PDB entry 8J86 | electron microscopy, 3.22 A resolution | chains A and T of the 5 polymer chains in the assembly

== Chain A ==
Molecule: DNA polymerase
Source organism: Monkeypox virus
Reference sequence: Q5IXW8 (Q5IXW8_MONPV); residues 1-1006 here = UniProt positions 1-1006
Chain sequence (1029 residues; row label = number of the first residue in the row; numbers below 1 keep their minus sign (Met-22 is residue -22)):
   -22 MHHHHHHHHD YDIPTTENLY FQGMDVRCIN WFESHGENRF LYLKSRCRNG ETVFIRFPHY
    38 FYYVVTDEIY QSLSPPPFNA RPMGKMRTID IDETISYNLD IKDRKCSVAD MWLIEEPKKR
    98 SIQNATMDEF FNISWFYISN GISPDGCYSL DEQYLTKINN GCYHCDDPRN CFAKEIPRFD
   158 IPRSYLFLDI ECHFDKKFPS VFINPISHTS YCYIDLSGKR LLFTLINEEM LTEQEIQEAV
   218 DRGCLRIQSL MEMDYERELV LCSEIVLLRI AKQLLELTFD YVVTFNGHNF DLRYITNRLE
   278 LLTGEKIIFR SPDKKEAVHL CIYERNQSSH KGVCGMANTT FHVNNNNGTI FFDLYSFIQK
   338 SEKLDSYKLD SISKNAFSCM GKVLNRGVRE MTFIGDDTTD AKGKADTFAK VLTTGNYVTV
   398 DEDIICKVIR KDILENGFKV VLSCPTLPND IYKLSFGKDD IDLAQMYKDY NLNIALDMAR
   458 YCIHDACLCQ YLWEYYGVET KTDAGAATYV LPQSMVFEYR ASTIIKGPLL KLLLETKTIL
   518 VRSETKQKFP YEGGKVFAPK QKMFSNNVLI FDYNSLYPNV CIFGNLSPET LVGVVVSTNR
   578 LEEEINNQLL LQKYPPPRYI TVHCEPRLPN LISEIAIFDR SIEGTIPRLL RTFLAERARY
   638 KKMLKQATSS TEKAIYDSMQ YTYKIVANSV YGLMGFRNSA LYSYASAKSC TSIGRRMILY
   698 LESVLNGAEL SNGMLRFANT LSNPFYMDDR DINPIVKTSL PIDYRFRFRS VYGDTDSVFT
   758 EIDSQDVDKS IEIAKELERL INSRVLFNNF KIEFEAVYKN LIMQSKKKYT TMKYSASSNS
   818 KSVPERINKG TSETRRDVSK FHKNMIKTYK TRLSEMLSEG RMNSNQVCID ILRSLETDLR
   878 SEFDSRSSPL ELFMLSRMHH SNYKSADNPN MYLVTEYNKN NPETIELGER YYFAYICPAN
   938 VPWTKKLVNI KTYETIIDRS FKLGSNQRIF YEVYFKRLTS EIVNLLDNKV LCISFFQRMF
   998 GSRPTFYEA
Disordered / not traced: -22 to -1, 309-314, 914-915, 933-936, 1005-1006
Sequence notes: initiating methionine (-22); expression tag (-21 to 0); engineered mutation Phe108 (Leu in Q5IXW8), Leu411 (Trp in Q5IXW8)
Metal / ion sites: Ca2+ site 1 near Asp166 (its only coordinating residue here); Ca2+ site 2: Tyr550, Asp753

== Chain T ==
Molecule: 38-nt DNA strand
Sequence (38 nucleotides; numbered -10 to 27; the number before each row is that of its first residue; numbers below 1 keep their minus sign (DG-10 is residue -10)):
   -10 GTTTTTTTTT TTTGATAACT TAATCTCACA TAGCAGCT
Disordered / not traced: -10 to -4, 18-27

== Interface between chain A and chain T ==
Contacting residue pairs - 45 pairs, chain A then chain T:
  Glu10(A) - DT-1(T)  base contact
  His12(A) - DT-2(T)  base contact
  Gly13(A) - DT-2(T)  base contact
  Glu14(A) - DT-2(T)  base contact
  Arg16(A) - DT-1(T)  base contact
  Phe38(A) - DT-1(T)  base contact
  Phe108(A) - DT-1(T)  base contact
  Phe108(A) - DT0(T)  stacking on the base
  Asn109(A) - DT-1(T)  hydrogen bond to the base
  Gln304(A) - DT2(T)  sugar contact
  Ser305(A) - DT1(T)  base contact
  Ser305(A) - DT2(T)  sugar contact
  Ser306(A) - DT2(T)  base contact
  His307(A) - DT2(T)  hydrogen bond to the base
  His307(A) - DA4(T)  salt bridge to the phosphate
  Lys308(A) - DG3(T)  hydrogen bond to the base
  Lys308(A) - DA4(T)  phosphate contact
  Tyr496(A) - DT0(T)  base contact
  Tyr496(A) - DT2(T)  phosphate contact
  Arg497(A) - DT2(T)  hydrogen bond to the phosphate
  Ser499(A) - DT2(T)  phosphate contact
  Thr500(A) - DT2(T)  phosphate contact
  Tyr528(A) - DT5(T)  sugar contact
  Tyr528(A) - DA6(T)  phosphate contact
  Glu529(A) - DA4(T)  base contact
  Glu529(A) - DA6(T)  phosphate contact
  Gly531(A) - DA6(T)  sugar contact
  Val533(A) - DA6(T)  sugar contact
  Tyr668(A) - DA4(T)  base contact
  Gly669(A) - DG3(T)  sugar contact
  Phe673(A) - DT2(T)  base contact
  Phe673(A) - DG3(T)  phosphate contact
  Phe673(A) - DA4(T)  phosphate contact
  Asn675(A) - DT2(T)  hydrogen bond to the base
  Ser802(A) - DC8(T)  hydrogen bond to the phosphate
  Lys803(A) - DA7(T)  sugar contact
  Lys803(A) - DC8(T)  phosphate contact
  Lys804(A) - DA6(T)  base contact
  Lys804(A) - DA7(T)  hydrogen bond to the base
  Lys805(A) - DC8(T)  hydrogen bond to the base
  Asn946(A) - DA11(T)  phosphate contact
  Asn946(A) - DA12(T)  hydrogen bond to the phosphate
  Lys948(A) - DA11(T)  phosphate contact
  Val970(A) - DT10(T)  phosphate contact
  Arg974(A) - DT10(T)  phosphate contact
Interface residues without a listed pair, chain A (46 interface residues in all): His36, Lys95, Lys96, Asn303, Met492, Ala498, Gly530, Lys532, Asn665, Leu670, Gly672, Arg674, Ile947
Interface residues without a listed pair, chain T (16 interface residues in all): DT-3, DT9

== In short ==
46 residues of chain A face 16 of chain T across their interface; the contacts include 9 hydrogen bonds, 1
salt bridge and 1 aromatic stacking contact. Polar contacts include Asn109(A)-DT-1(T), His307(A)-DT2(T) and
Lys308(A)-DG3(T). Tyr550(A) and Asp753(A) form the Ca2+ site 2.
Chain A is DNA polymerase (Monkeypox virus) and chain T is a 38-nt DNA strand; the structure, Monkeypox virus
DNA replication holoenzyme F8, A22 and E4 complex in a DNA binding form, was determined by electron
microscopy, deposited together with 8J8F and 8J8G.
